3RF5 - chains B and C of the 3 polymer chains in the assembly; structure by X-ray diffraction, 2.10 A resolution.

== Chain B (and C) ==
Name: Macrophage migration inhibitory factor
From: Ancylostoma ceylanicum
Notes: chain C of this document is another copy of the same molecule, construct and numbering; everything in this record applies to it too
UniProt: A4GRE3 (A4GRE3_9BILA); residues 1-116 here correspond to UniProt positions 2-117 (UniProt number = residue number + 1)
Amino-acid sequence (116 residues; numbered 1 to 116; the number before each row is that of its first residue):
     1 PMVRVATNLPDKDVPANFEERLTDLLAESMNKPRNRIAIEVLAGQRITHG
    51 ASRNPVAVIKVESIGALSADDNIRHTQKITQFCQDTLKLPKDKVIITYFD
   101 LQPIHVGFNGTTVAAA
Bound ions: Zn2+ site 1: Asp11 (together with acetate ion, imidazole); Zn2+ site 2: Glu20, Asp24
Small-molecule neighbours: FUZ (2-[(furan-2-ylmethyl)amino]benzoic acid): Pro1, Met2, Lys32, Asn35, Arg36, Ile37, Ala38, Ser63, Ile64, Val106, Phe108, Val113

== Interface between chain B and chain C ==
Residue-residue contacts - 61 pairs, chain B then chain C:
  Arg4(B) with Glu40(C), salt bridge
  Ala6(B) with Glu40(C)
  Leu42(B) with Leu42(C), hydrophobic
  Gln45(B) with Glu40(C), hydrogen bond; Val41(C); Leu42(C)
  Arg46(B) with Asp11(C), salt bridge; Val14(C), hydrogen bond (side chain-backbone); Pro15(C), hydrogen bond (side chain-backbone); Ala16(C); Glu19(C), salt bridge; Ile39(C); Glu40(C); Val41(C), hydrogen bond (backbone-backbone)
  Ile47(B) with Ile39(C)
  Thr48(B) with Glu19(C); Ala38(C); Ile39(C), hydrogen bond (backbone-backbone)
  His49(B) with Asn35(C), hydrogen bond (side chain-backbone); Ile37(C)
  Gly50(B) with Arg34(C), hydrogen bond (backbone-backbone); Asn35(C); Ile37(C), hydrogen bond (backbone-backbone)
  Ala51(B) with Glu20(C); Arg34(C)
  Arg53(B) with Ala16(C), hydrogen bond (side chain-backbone); Glu19(C), salt bridge
  Val58(B) with Glu40(C)
  Lys60(B) with Met2(C); Glu62(C), salt bridge
  Leu67(B) with His105(C)
  Ala69(B) with Ile104(C), hydrophobic
  Asn72(B) with Ile104(C), hydrogen bond (side chain-backbone); His105(C); Thr112(C)
  Ile73(B) with Thr111(C); Thr112(C); Ala115(C), hydrophobic
  Thr76(B) with Gly107(C); Gly110(C); Thr111(C); Thr112(C)
  Gln77(B) with Gly110(C), hydrogen bond (backbone-backbone)
  Thr80(B) with Gly110(C)
  Lys91(B) with Asn109(C)
  Asp92(B) with Phe108(C); Asn109(C)
  Val94(B) with Gly107(C); Phe108(C)
  Ile95(B) with Met2(C), hydrophobic; Ala38(C), hydrophobic; Gly107(C); Phe108(C), hydrophobic
  Ile96(B) with His105(C); Val106(C); Gly107(C), hydrogen bond (backbone-backbone)
  Thr97(B) with Met2(C); Glu62(C), hydrogen bond; Leu101(C); His105(C)
  Tyr98(B) with His105(C), hydrogen bond (backbone-backbone)
Other interface residues (no listed pair), chain B (29 interface residues in all): Phe99, Asp100
Other interface residues (no listed pair), chain C (31 interface residues in all): Arg4, Phe18, Thr23, Phe99

== In short ==
Chain B and chain C form an interface of 29 and 31 residues respectively, with 14 hydrogen bonds and 5 salt
bridges. Among the polar pairs are Arg4(B)-Glu40(C), Arg46(B)-Asp11(C) and Arg46(B)-Glu19(C). Ligands of chain
B: compound FUZ. Glu20(B) and Asp24(B) coordinate Zn2+ site 2.
Chain B and chain C are both Macrophage migration inhibitory factor (Ancylostoma ceylanicum); the structure,
Ancylostoma ceylanicum mif in complex with n-(2,3,4,5,6-pentafluoro-benzyl)-4-sulfamoyl-benzamide, was
determined by X-ray diffraction (same publication as 3RF4).
